8YJM - chains A and C of the 7 polymer chains in the assembly; structure by X-ray diffraction, 4.15 A resolution (low resolution: residue-level contacts below are approximate; hydrogen-bond / salt-bridge calls are withheld).

== Chain A ==
Protein: FACT complex subunit SPT16
Organism: Homo sapiens
UniProt: Q9Y5B9 (SP16H_HUMAN); residues 644-988 here = UniProt positions 644-988
Amino-acid sequence (350 residues; each row starts with the number of its first residue):
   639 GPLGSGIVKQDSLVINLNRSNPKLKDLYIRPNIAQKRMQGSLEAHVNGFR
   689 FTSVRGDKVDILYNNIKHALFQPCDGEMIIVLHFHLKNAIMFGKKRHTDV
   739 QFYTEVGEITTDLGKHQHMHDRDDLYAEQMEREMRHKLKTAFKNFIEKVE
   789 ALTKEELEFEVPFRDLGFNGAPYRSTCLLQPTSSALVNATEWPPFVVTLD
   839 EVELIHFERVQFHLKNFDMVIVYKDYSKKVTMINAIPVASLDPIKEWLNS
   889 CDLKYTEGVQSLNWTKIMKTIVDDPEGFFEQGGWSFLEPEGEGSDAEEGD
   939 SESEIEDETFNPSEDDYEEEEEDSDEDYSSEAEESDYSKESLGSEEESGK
Unresolved in the structure: 639-644, 929-939, 966-988
Differences from the reference sequence: expression tag (639-643)

== Chain C ==
Protein: Histone H3.1
Organism: Homo sapiens
UniProt: P68431 (H31_HUMAN); residues 56-135 here correspond to UniProt positions 57-136 (UniProt number = residue number + 1)
Amino-acid sequence (81 residues; row label = number of the first residue in the row):
    55 MKSTELLIRKLPFQRLVREIAQDFKTDLRFQSSAVMALQEACEAYLVGLF
   105 EDTNLCAIHAKRVTIMPKDIQLARRIRGERA
Unresolved in the structure: 55, 135
Differences from the reference sequence: initiating methionine (55)

== How chain A and chain C interact ==
Pairs across the interface - 9 pairs, chain A then chain C:
  Thr748(A) with Thr118(C)
  Arg760(A) with Arg63(C)
  Ser813(A) with Lys122(C)
  Thr814(A) with Lys122(C)
  Glu829(A) with Lys122(C)
  Asn854(A) with Arg129(C)
  Ala873(A) with Arg129(C)
  Ile874(A) with Arg129(C)
  Pro875(A) with Arg129(C)

== Summary ==
Chain A and chain C form an interface of 9 and 4 residues respectively.
Here chain A is FACT complex subunit SPT16 and chain C is Histone H3.1, both from Homo sapiens. Entry 8YJM
(Structure of human SPT16 MD-CTD and MCM2 HBD chaperoning a histone H3-H4 tetramer and a single ...) was
determined by X-ray diffraction, deposited together with 8YJF.
